Entry 9DMW (electron microscopy, 3.70 A resolution); this record covers chains A and C of the 3 polymer chains in the assembly.

Chain A:
Protein: Dynein heavy chain, cytoplasmic
Organism: Saccharomyces cerevisiae
UniProt: P36022 (DYHC_YEAST); the construct has insertions or renumbered stretches relative to UniProt, so the offset changes along the chain: 1221-1488 = UniProt 1219-1486; 1511-4092 = UniProt 1511-4092
Amino-acid sequence (2875 residues; row label = number of the first residue in the row; note: 22 numbers in that range are skipped by the numbering (no residue carries them; nothing is unmodelled there); a row labelled like 1488A-1488X holds insertion residues (1488A, then the next letters in order)):
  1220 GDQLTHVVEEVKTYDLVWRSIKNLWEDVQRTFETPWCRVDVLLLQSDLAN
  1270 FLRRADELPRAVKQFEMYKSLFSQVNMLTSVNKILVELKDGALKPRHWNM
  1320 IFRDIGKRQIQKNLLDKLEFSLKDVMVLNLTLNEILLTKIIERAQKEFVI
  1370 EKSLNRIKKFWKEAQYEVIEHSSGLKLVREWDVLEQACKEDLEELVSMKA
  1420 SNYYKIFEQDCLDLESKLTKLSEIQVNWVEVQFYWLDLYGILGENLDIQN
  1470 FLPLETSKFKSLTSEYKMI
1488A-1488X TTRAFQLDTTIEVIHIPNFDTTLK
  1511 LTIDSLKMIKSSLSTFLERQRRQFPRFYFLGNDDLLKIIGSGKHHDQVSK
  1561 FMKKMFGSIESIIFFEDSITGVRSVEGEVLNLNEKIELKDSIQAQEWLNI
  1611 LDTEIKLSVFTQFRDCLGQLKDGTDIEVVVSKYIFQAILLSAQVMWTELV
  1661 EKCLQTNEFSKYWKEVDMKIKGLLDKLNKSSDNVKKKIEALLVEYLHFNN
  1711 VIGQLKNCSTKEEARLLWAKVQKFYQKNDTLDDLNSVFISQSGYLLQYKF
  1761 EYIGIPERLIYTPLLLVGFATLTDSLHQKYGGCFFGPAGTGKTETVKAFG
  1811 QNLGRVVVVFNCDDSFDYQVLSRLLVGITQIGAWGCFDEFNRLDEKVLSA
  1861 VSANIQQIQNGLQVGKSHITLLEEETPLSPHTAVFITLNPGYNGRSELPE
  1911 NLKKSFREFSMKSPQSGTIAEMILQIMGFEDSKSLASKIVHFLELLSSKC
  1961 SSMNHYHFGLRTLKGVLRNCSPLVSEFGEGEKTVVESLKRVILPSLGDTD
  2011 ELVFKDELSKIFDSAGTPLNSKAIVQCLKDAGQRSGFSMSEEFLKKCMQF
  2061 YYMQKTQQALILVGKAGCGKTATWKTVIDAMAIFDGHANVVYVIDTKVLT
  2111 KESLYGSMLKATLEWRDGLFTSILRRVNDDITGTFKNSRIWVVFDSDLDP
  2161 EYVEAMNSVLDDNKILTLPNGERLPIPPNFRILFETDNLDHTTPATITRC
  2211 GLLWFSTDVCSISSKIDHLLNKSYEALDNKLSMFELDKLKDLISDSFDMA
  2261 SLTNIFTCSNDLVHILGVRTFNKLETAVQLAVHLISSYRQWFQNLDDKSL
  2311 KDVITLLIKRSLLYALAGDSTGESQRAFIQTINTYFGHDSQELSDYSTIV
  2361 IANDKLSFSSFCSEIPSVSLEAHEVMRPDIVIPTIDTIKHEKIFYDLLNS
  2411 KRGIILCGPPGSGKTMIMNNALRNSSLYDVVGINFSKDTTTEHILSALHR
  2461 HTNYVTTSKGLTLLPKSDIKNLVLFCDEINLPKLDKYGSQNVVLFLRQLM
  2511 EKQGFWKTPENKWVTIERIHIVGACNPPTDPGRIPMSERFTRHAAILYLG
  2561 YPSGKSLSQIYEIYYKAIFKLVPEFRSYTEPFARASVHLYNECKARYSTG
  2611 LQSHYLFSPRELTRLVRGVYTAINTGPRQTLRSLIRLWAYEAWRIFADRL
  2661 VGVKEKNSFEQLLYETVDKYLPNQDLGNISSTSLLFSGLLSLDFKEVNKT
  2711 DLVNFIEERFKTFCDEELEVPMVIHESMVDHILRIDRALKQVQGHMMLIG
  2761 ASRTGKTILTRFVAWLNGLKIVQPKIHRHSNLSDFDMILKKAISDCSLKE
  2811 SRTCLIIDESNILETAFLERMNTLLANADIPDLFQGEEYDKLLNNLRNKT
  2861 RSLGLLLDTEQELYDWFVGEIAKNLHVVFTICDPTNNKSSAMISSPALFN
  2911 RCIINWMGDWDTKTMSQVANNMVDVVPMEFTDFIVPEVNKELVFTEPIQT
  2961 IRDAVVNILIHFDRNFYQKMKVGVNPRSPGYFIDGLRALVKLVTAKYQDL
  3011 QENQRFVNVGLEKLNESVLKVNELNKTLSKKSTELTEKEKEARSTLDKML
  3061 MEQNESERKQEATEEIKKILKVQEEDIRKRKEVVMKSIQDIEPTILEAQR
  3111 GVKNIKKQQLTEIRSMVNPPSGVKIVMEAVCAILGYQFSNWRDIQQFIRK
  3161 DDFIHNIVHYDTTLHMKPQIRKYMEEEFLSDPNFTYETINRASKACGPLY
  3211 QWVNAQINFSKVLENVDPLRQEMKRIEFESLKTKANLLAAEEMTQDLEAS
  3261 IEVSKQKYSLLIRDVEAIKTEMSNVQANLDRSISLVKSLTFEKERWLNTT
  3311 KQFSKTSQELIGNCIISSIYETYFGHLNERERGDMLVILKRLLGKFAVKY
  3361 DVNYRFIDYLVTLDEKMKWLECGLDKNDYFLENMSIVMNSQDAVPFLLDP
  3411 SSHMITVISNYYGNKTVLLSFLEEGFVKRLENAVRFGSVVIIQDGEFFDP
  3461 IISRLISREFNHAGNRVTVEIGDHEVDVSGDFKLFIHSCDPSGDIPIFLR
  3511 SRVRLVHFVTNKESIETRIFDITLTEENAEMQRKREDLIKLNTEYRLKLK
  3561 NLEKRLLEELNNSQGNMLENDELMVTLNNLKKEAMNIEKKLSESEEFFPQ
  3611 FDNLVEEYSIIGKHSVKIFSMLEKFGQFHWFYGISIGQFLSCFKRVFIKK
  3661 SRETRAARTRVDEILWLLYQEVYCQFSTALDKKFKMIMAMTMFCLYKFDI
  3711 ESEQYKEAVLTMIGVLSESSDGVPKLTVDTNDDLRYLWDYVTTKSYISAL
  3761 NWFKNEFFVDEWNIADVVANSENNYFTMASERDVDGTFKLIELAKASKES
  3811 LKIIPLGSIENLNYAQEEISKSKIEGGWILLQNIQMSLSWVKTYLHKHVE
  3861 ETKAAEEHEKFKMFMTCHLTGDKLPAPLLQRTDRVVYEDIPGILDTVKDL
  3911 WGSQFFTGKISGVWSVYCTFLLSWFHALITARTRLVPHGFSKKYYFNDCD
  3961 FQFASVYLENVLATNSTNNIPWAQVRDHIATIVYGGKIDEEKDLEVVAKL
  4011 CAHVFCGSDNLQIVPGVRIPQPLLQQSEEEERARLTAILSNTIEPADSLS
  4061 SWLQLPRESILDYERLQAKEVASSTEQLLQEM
Not modelled in the structure: 1220-1442, 1466-1471, 1488A-1488X, 1823-1828, 1902-1906, 2027-2029, 2120-2123, 2141-2142, 2237-2244, 2347-2353, 2362-2365, 2466-2470, 3040-3283, 3574-3578, 3661-3665, 3737-3740, 3860-3866, 3917-3920, 4092
Differences from the reference sequence: expression tag (1220); conflict Phe-1575 (Leu in P36022), Ser-1578 (Phe in P36022), Glu-1668 (Gln in P36022), Val-1777 (Ile in P36022), Val-1984 (Ile in P36022), Val-2936 (Ile in P36022), Gln-3266 (Arg in P36022), Gly-3343 (Ala in P36022), Val-3444 (Ile in P36022), Arg-3556 (Lys in P36022), Asp-3742 (Asn in P36022), Val-3895 (Phe in P36022), Asp-4072 (Asn in P36022)
Small-molecule neighbours:
  - ADP (adenosine-5'-diphosphate), molecule 1: Leu-1769, Ile-1770, Thr-1772, Leu-1775, Ala-1798, Gly-1799, Thr-1800, Gly-1801, Lys-1802, Thr-1803, Glu-1804, Asp-1848, Asn-1899, Ile-1929, Leu-1970, Arg-1971, Lys-1974
  - ADP, molecule 2: Ile-2390, Val-2391, Ile-2392, Thr-2394, Thr-2397, Pro-2419, Pro-2420, Gly-2421, Ser-2422, Gly-2423, Lys-2424, Thr-2425, Met-2426, Pro-2562, Ile-2570, Tyr-2574, Pro-2619, Arg-2620, Thr-2623
  - ADP, molecule 3: Val-2730, Pro-2731, Met-2732, Val-2733, Ala-2761, Ser-2762, Arg-2763, Thr-2764, Gly-2765, Lys-2766, Thr-2767, Ile-2768, Cys-2892, Trp-2920, Val-2928, Ile-2993, Arg-2997, Ser-3467, Glu-3469, Arg-3512
  - ATP (adenosine-5'-triphosphate): Phe-2047, Ser-2048, Lys-2075, Ala-2076, Gly-2077, Cys-2078, Gly-2079, Lys-2080, Thr-2081, Ala-2082, Asp-2155, Glu-2195, Cys-2220, Ser-2224, Lys-2225, His-2228, Arg-2507, Glu-2511, Arg-2549, Arg-2552
UniProt features mapped onto this chain:
  - binding site (ATP): Gly-1796 to Thr-1803, Gly-2074 to Thr-2081, Gly-2418 to Thr-2425, Gly-2760 to Thr-2767
Reported in the primary citation:
  - mutagenesis - D2868K: increased catalytic activity
  - mutagenesis - D2868K: unchanged binding to Lis1 (citing earlier work)

Chain C:
Protein: Nuclear distribution protein PAC1
Organism: Saccharomyces cerevisiae
UniProt: P39946 (LIS1_YEAST); residues 1-494 here = UniProt positions 1-494
Amino-acid sequence (495 residues; each row starts with the number of its first residue; numbering starts at 0):
     0 GMTNWQQQLPLTDTQKNELDKSVLRYLNWNYKQTVRHEHAQDYESVRHAI
    50 VTLSGFLLQESVDRQEFISNNDTSNESMVDIDELLLPKKWNSIVRLQKKI
   100 IELEQNTETLVSQIKDLNTQVSELAQFKPTTSNGTSAHNVLKWIPRNLPS
   150 CLINVESSVTSVKLHPNLPIVFVATDHGKLYAFDLFNYTIPLASLQSHTK
   200 AITSMDVLFTNYTNSSKKNYLVIVTASKDLQIHVFKWVSEECKFQQIRSL
   250 LGHEHIVSAVKIWQKNNDVHIASCSRDQTVKIWDFHNGWSLKTFQPHSQW
   300 VRSIDVLGDYIISGSHDTTLRLTHWPSGNGLSVGTGHEFPIEKVKFIHFI
   350 EDSPEIRFRTPSTDRYKNWGMQYCVSASRDRTIKIWEIPLPTLMAHRAPI
   400 PNPTDSNFRCVLTLKGHLSWVRDISIRGQYLFSCADDKSVRCWDLNTGQC
   450 LHVWEKLHTGFVNCLDLDVDFDSNVTPRQMMVTGGLDCKSNVFMR
Not modelled in the structure: 0-138, 213-217, 393-396
Differences from the reference sequence: expression tag (0)
Reported in the primary citation:
  - mutagenesis - R275A/R301A/R378A/W419A/K437A: abolished catalytic activity with Dynein heavy chain, cytoplasmic (chain A)
  - mutagenesis - R275A/R301A/R378A/W419A/K437A: abolished binding to Dynein heavy chain, cytoplasmic (chain A) (citing earlier work)

Interface between chain A and chain C:
Residue-residue contacts (28):
  Leu-2699(A) with Arg-380(C); Leu-417(C)
  Leu-2700(A) with Leu-417(C)
  Ser-2701(A) with Arg-380(C), hydrogen bond (backbone-side chain); Leu-417(C)
  Leu-2702(A) with Arg-380(C); Gly-415(C); His-416(C)
  Phe-2715(A) with Phe-460(C), hydrophobic
  Glu-2718(A) with Phe-460(C); Leu-485(C)
  Arg-2719(A) with Trp-419(C); Asp-435(C), salt bridge; Phe-460(C)
  Asp-2725(A) with Lys-227(C), salt bridge; Arg-275(C)
  Glu-2726(A) with Arg-275(C); His-315(C); Arg-378(C), salt bridge
  Trp-2775(A) with Arg-378(C); Trp-419(C), hydrophobic
  Leu-2776(A) with Phe-338(C)
  Asn-2777(A) with Phe-338(C)
  Gly-2778(A) with Phe-338(C)
  Ala-3473(A) with His-254(C)
  Gly-3474(A) with Leu-229(C); His-254(C)
  Asn-3475(A) with Leu-229(C)
Interface residues without a listed pair, chain A (17 interface residues in all): Gly-2698
Interface residues without a listed pair, chain C (17 interface residues in all): Arg-301, Ser-418

Summary:
Chain A and chain C each contribute 17 residues to their interface, with 1 hydrogen bond and 3 salt bridges.
Polar pairs include Arg-2719(A)/Asp-435(C), Asp-2725(A)/Lys-227(C) and Glu-2726(A)/Arg-378(C). From the paper:
D2868K of chain A increases catalytic activity; R275A/R301A/R378A/W419A/K437A of chain C abolish catalytic
activity with Dynein heavy chain, cytoplasmic (chain A).
Here chain A is Dynein heavy chain, cytoplasmic and chain C is Nuclear distribution protein PAC1, both from
Saccharomyces cerevisiae. Entry 9DMW (CryoEM structures of yeast cytoplasmic dynein in the presence of ATP and
Lis1) was determined by electron microscopy, deposited together with 9DJ7, 9DJU, 9DJZ, 9DK0, 9DKH, 9DKM and 6
further entries.
